Entry 8X30 (electron microscopy, 4.30 A resolution (low resolution: residue-level contacts below are approximate; hydrogen-bond / salt-bridge calls are withheld)); this record covers chains E and F of the 17 polymer chains in the assembly.

[Chain E]
Protein: Histone H3
From: Saccharomyces cerevisiae
UniProtKB: A0A6A5Q536 (A0A6A5Q536_YEASX); residues 0-135 here correspond to UniProt positions 1-136 (UniProt number = residue number + 1)
Amino-acid sequence (136 residues; numbered 0 to 135; the number before each row is that of its first residue; numbering starts at 0):
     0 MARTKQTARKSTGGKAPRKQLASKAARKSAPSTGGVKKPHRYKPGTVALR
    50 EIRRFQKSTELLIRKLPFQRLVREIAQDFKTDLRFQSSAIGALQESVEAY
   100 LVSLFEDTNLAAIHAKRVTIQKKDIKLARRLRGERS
Disordered / not traced: 0-37, 135

[Chain F]
Protein: Histone H4
From: Saccharomyces cerevisiae
UniProtKB: A0A6A5Q1V3 (A0A6A5Q1V3_YEASX); residues 0-101 here correspond to UniProt positions 1-102 (UniProt number = residue number + 1)
Amino-acid sequence (102 residues; each row starts with the number of its first residue; numbering starts at 0):
     0 MSGRGKGGKGLGKGGAKRHRKILRDNIQGITKPAIRRLARRGGVKRISGL
    50 IYEEVRAVLKSFLESVIRDSVTYTEHAKRKTVTSLDVVYALKRQGRTLYG
   100 FG
Disordered / not traced: 0-20

[How chain E and chain F interact]
Pairs across the interface (77):
  Glu50(E) - Arg39(F)
  Ile51(E) - Gly41(F)
  Ile51(E) - Gly42(F)
  Ile51(E) - Val43(F)
  Phe54(E) - Arg39(F)
  Phe54(E) - Arg40(F)
  Phe54(E) - Gly41(F)
  Gln55(E) - Arg40(F)
  Leu61(E) - Arg36(F)
  Leu61(E) - Leu37(F)
  Ile62(E) - Ala33(F)
  Ile62(E) - Leu37(F)
  Arg69(E) - Gln27(F)
  Leu70(E) - Gln27(F)
  Leu70(E) - Leu62(F)
  Glu73(E) - Arg23(F)
  Glu73(E) - Asp24(F)
  Glu73(E) - Asn25(F)
  Glu73(E) - Gln27(F)
  Ile74(E) - Leu62(F)
  Ile74(E) - Ile66(F)
  Ala75(E) - Ile66(F)
  Gln76(E) - Leu22(F)
  Gln76(E) - Asp24(F)
  Phe78(E) - Ile66(F)
  Phe78(E) - Arg67(F)
  Phe78(E) - Val70(F)
  Lys79(E) - Glu74(F)
  Leu82(E) - Thr73(F)
  Leu82(E) - Lys79(F)
  Arg83(E) - Lys79(F)
  Arg83(E) - Thr80(F)
  Arg83(E) - Val81(F)
  Phe84(E) - Val81(F)
  Gln85(E) - Val81(F)
  Gln85(E) - Ser83(F)
  Ser87(E) - Ser83(F)
  Ser87(E) - Phe100(F)
  Ala88(E) - Val81(F)
  Ala88(E) - Thr82(F)
  Ala88(E) - Ser83(F)
  Ala91(E) - Leu97(F)
  Ala91(E) - Phe100(F)
  Leu92(E) - Ile66(F)
  Glu94(E) - Leu97(F)
  Glu94(E) - Phe100(F)
  Ser95(E) - Phe61(F)
  Ser95(E) - Leu90(F)
  Ser95(E) - Leu97(F)
  Val96(E) - Phe61(F)
  Ala98(E) - Leu97(F)
  Tyr99(E) - Phe61(F)
  Tyr99(E) - Arg95(F)
  Leu100(E) - Ile34(F)
  Val101(E) - Arg40(F)
  Phe104(E) - Leu37(F)
  Phe104(E) - Ala38(F)
  Phe104(E) - Arg40(F)
  Phe104(E) - Gly41(F)
  Phe104(E) - Val43(F)
  Glu105(E) - Gly41(F)
  Asn108(E) - Gly42(F)
  Asn108(E) - Val43(F)
  Val117(E) - Lys44(F)
  Val117(E) - Arg45(F)
  Thr118(E) - Arg45(F)
  Thr118(E) - Ser47(F)
  Ile119(E) - Val43(F)
  Ile119(E) - Lys44(F)
  Ile119(E) - Arg45(F)
  Ile119(E) - Ile46(F)
  Ile119(E) - Ser47(F)
  Ile119(E) - Gly48(F)
  Ile119(E) - Ile50(F)
  Lys121(E) - Glu53(F)
  Ile124(E) - Ile50(F)
  Ile124(E) - Glu53(F)
Interface residues without a listed pair, chain E (41 interface residues in all): Leu103, Ile112, Arg128, Arg134
Interface residues without a listed pair, chain F (44 interface residues in all): Thr30, Val54, Val57, Leu58, Ser60, Val86

[In short]
41 residues of chain E and 44 residues of chain F are in contact.
Chain E is Histone H3 and chain F is Histone H4, both from Saccharomyces cerevisiae; the structure, Structure
of piccolo NuA4 and H2A.Z nucleosome 2:1 complex, was determined by electron microscopy, deposited together
with 8X2X, 8X2Y, 8X2Z, 8X31 and 8X32.
